PDB entry 4DV3 | X-ray diffraction, 3.55 A resolution | chains A and O of the 21 polymer chains in the assembly

== Chain A ==
Molecule: 16S rRNA
From: Thermus thermophilus
Sequence (1522 nucleotides; numbered 0 to 1544 plus 19 insertion-coded residues; 42 numbers in that range are skipped by the numbering (no residue carries them; nothing is unmodelled there); the number before each row is that of its first residue; a row labelled like 190A-190L holds insertion residues (190A, then the next letters in order); numbering starts at 0):
     0 UUUGUUGGAGAGUUUGAUCCUGGCUCAGGGUGAACGCUGGCGGCGUGCCU
    50 AAGACAUGCAAGUCGUGCGGG
    73 CCGCGGGGUUUU
    88 ACUCCG
    95 UGGUC
   101 AGCGGCGGACGGGUGAGUAACGCGUGGGU
  129A G
   130 ACCUACCCGGAAGAGGGGGACAACCCGGGGAAACUCGGGCUAAUCCCCCA
   180 UGUGGACCCGC
190A-190L CCCUUGGGGUGU
   191 GUCCAAAGGGCUUU
   216 GCCCGCUUCCGGAUGGGCCCGCGUCCCAUCAGCUAGUUGGUGGGGUAAUG
   266 GCCCACCAAGGCGACGACGGGUAGCCGGUCUGAGAGGAUGGCCGGCCACA
   316 GGGGCACUGAGACACGGGCCCCACUCCUACGGGAGGCAGCAGUUAGGAAU
   366 CUUCCGCAAUGGGCGCAAGCCUGACGGAGCGACGCCGCUUGGAGGAAGAA
   416 GCCCUUCGGGGUGUAAACUCCUGAA
   442 CCCGGGACGAAACCCCCGACGA
   474 GGGGACUGACGGUACCGGG
   494 GUAAUAGCGCCGGCCAACUCCGUGCCAGCAGCCGCGGUAAUACGGAGGGC
   544 GCGAGCGUUACCCGGAUUCACUGGGCGUAAAGGGCGUGUAGGCGGCCUGG
   594 GGCGUCCCAUGUGAAAGACCACGGCUCAACCGUGGGGGAGCGUGGGAUAC
   644 GCUCAGGCUAGACGGUGGGAGAGGGUGGUGGAAUUCCCGGAGUAGCGGUG
   694 AAAUGCGCAGAUACCGGGAGGAACGCCGAUGGCGAAGGCAGCCACCUGGU
   744 CCACCCGUGACGCUGAGGCGCGAAAGCGUGGGGAGCAAACCGGAUUAGAU
   794 ACCCGGGUAGUCCACGCCCUAAACGAUGCGCGCUAGGUCUCUGGGUCU
   848 CCUGGGGGCCGAAGCUAACGCGUUAAGCGCGCCGCCUGGGGAGUACGGCC
   898 GCAAGGCUGAAACUAAAAGGAAUUGACGGGGGCCCGCACAAGCGGUGGAG
   948 CAUGUGGUUUAAUUCGAAGXAACGCGAAGAACCUUACCAGGCCUUGACAU
   998 GCUAGG
 1003A G
  1004 AACCCGGGUGAAAGCCUGGGGUGCCCC
1030A-1030D GCGA
  1031 GGGGAGCCCUAGCACAGGUGCUGCAUGGCCGUCGUCAGCUCGUGCCGUGA
  1081 GGUGUUGGGUUAAGUCCCGCAACGAGCGCAACCCCCGCCGUUAGUUGCCA
  1131 GCGGUUCGGCCGGGCACUCUAACGGGACUGCCCGCGAAA
  1171 GCGGGAGGAAGGAGGGGACGACGUCUGGUCAGCAUGGCCCUUACGGCCUG
  1221 GGCGACACACGUGCUACAAUGCCCACUACAAAGCGAUGCCACCCGGCAAC
  1271 GGGGAGCUAAUCGCAAAAAGGUGGGCCCAGUUCGGAUUGGGGUCUGCAAC
  1321 CCGACCCCAUGAAGCCGGAAUCGCUAGUAAUCGCGGAUCAG
 1361A C
  1362 CAUGCCGCGGUGAAUACGUUCCCGGGCCUUGUACACACXGCCXGUXACGC
  1412 CAUGGGAGCGGGCUCUACCCGAAGUCGCCGGG
  1446 AGCCUACGGG
  1459 CAGGCGCCGAGGGUAGGGCCCGUGACUGGGGCGAAGUCGUAACAAGGUAG
  1509 CUGUACCGGAAGGUGCGGCUGGAUCCACUCCUUUCU
Not modelled in the structure: 0-4, 1534-1538
Construct notes: engineered mutation A912 (C1535 in M26923.1); conflict C1534 (A2157 in M26923.1), A1535 (C2158 in M26923.1)
Modified positions: PSU (pseudouridine-5'-monophosphate) at position 516, 7MG (7N-methyl-8-hydroguanosine-5'-monophosphate) at position 527, M2G (N2-dimethylguanosine-5'-monophosphate) at position 966, 5MC (5-methylcytidine-5'-monophosphate) at position 967, 2MG (2N-methylguanosine-5'-monophosphate) at position 1207, 5MC (5-methylcytidine-5'-monophosphate) at position 1400, 4OC (4n,o2'-methylcytidine-5'-monophosphate) at position 1402, 5MC (5-methylcytidine-5'-monophosphate) at position 1404, 5MC (5-methylcytidine-5'-monophosphate) at position 1407, UR3 (3-methyluridine-5'-monophoshate) at position 1498, MA6 (6N-dimethyladenosine-5'-monophoshate) at position 1518, MA6 (6N-dimethyladenosine-5'-monophoshate) at position 1519, PSU (pseudouridine-5'-monophosphate) at position 1540, PSU (pseudouridine-5'-monophosphate) at position 1541
Metal / ion sites: Mg2+ site 1 near G7 (its only coordinating residue here); Mg2+ site 2 near G21 (its only coordinating residue here); Mg2+ site 3: C48, U49, G115; Mg2+ site 4 near A53 (its only coordinating residue here); Mg2+ site 5: C58, U387; Mg2+ site 6: A59, U387; Mg2+ site 7: G69, G97; Mg2+ site 8 near G105 (its only coordinating residue here); Mg2+ site 9: A109, G331; Mg2+ site 10 near G111 (its only coordinating residue here); Mg2+ site 11: G117, G289; Mg2+ site 12: C121, G124, U125, G236; 106 more Mg2+ sites not listed
Ligand contacts: streptomycin (SRY): U12, U14, C526, 7MG_527, A912, A913, A914, A915, C1490, G1491

== Chain O ==
Molecule: ribosomal protein S15
From: Thermus thermophilus
UniProt: Q5SJ76 (RS15_THET8); residues 1-89 here = UniProt positions 1-89
Amino-acid sequence (89 residues; row label = number of the first residue in the row):
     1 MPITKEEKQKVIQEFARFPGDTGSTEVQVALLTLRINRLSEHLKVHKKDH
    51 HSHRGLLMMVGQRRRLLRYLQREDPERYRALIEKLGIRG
Not modelled in the structure: 1, 89

== Chain A / chain O interface ==
Pairs across the interface (73; chain A residue first):
  G579(A) with Arg54(O), hydrogen bond to the phosphate
  U580(A) with Arg54(O), salt bridge to the phosphate; Leu57(O), sugar contact; Met58(O), sugar contact
  G581(A) with Gly61(O), phosphate contact; Arg64(O), hydrogen bond to the phosphate; Arg65(O), salt bridge to the phosphate
  U582(A) with Arg64(O), salt bridge to the phosphate; Arg68(O), salt bridge to the phosphate
  A583(A) with Arg68(O), salt bridge to the phosphate
  C656(A) with Gln28(O), hydrogen bond to the sugar
  G657(A) with Thr22(O), hydrogen bond to the base; Gly23(O), sugar contact; Gln28(O), sugar contact; Leu31(O), phosphate contact
  G658(A) with Lys8(O), salt bridge to the phosphate; Ile12(O), phosphate contact; Thr22(O), sugar contact; Leu31(O), phosphate contact
  U659(A) with Lys8(O), salt bridge to the phosphate
  G660(A) with Lys5(O), phosphate contact
  G666(A) with Ser52(O), base contact
  G667(A) with His42(O), base contact; Asp49(O), hydrogen bond to the sugar; His50(O), sugar contact; His51(O), hydrogen bond to the sugar
  G668(A) with His46(O), sugar contact; Lys48(O), sugar contact; Asp49(O), sugar contact
  U669(A) with Lys48(O), salt bridge to the phosphate
  A728(A) with His51(O), base contact; Arg54(O), salt bridge to the phosphate
  A729(A) with His51(O), hydrogen bond to the base
  G730(A) with His51(O), hydrogen bond to the base
  C739(A) with Pro2(O), phosphate contact; His42(O), hydrogen bond to the sugar
  U740(A) with Pro2(O), phosphate contact; Leu39(O), phosphate contact; His42(O), sugar contact; Ser52(O), hydrogen bond to the sugar
  G741(A) with Arg35(O), salt bridge to the phosphate; Leu39(O), sugar contact; His51(O), hydrogen bond to the sugar; Ser52(O), sugar contact; Gly55(O), sugar contact
  G742(A) with Arg35(O), salt bridge to the phosphate; Met58(O), sugar contact
  C749(A) with Thr22(O), base contact
  G750(A) with Phe18(O), phosphate contact; Gly20(O), sugar contact; Asp21(O), hydrogen bond to the sugar; Thr22(O), hydrogen bond to the sugar; Gly23(O), hydrogen bond to the sugar; Ser24(O), sugar contact; Gln28(O), base contact
  U751(A) with Phe18(O), phosphate contact; Gly23(O), sugar contact; Ser24(O), sugar contact; Thr25(O), sugar contact
  G752(A) with Tyr69(O), sugar contact
  A753(A) with Tyr69(O), hydrogen bond to the phosphate; Glu73(O), phosphate contact
  C754(A) with Arg65(O), sugar contact; Leu66(O), sugar contact; Tyr69(O), sugar contact; Arg72(O), salt bridge to the phosphate
  G755(A) with Gln62(O), phosphate contact; Arg65(O), salt bridge to the phosphate
  G758(A) with Arg65(O), hydrogen bond to the base
  C764(A) with His50(O), hydrogen bond to the phosphate
  G765(A) with His50(O), salt bridge to the phosphate
  A807(A) with Lys48(O), salt bridge to the phosphate
  C808(A) with Lys48(O), salt bridge to the phosphate
Interface residues without a listed pair, chain A (35 interface residues in all): G727, G763
Interface residues without a listed pair, chain O (39 interface residues in all): Arg17, His53, Met59, Arg77

== Overview ==
35 residues of chain A face 39 of chain O across their interface; the contacts include 17 hydrogen bonds and
16 salt bridges. Polar contacts include G657(A)-Thr22(O), A729(A)-His51(O) and G730(A)-His51(O). Bound to
chain A: streptomycin.
Here chain A is 16S rRNA and chain O is ribosomal protein S15, both from Thermus thermophilus. Entry 4DV3
(Crystal structure of the Thermus thermophilus 30S ribosomal subunit with a 16S rRNA mutation, C912A, bound
...) was determined by X-ray diffraction.
